PDB entry 2JBG | X-ray diffraction, 2.20 A resolution | chains A and B of the 4 polymer chains in the assembly

[Chain A]
Molecule: Colicin-E7 immunity protein
Organism: Escherichia coli
Notes: EC 3.1.-.-
Reference sequence: Q03708 (IMM7_ECOLI); residues 1-87 here = UniProt positions 1-87
Sequence (87 residues; numbered 1 to 87; the number before each row is that of its first residue):
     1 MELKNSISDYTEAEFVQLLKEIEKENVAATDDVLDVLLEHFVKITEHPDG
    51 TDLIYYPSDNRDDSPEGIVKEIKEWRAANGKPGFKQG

[Chain B]
Molecule: Colicin E7
Organism: Escherichia coli
Notes: EC 3.1.-.-; fragment: nuclease domain, residues 446-576
Reference sequence: Q47112 (CEA7_ECOLI); residues 446-576 here = UniProt positions 446-576
Sequence (131 residues; numbered 446 to 576; the number before each row is that of its first residue):
   446 KRNKPGKATGKGKPVNNKWLNNAGKDLGSPVPDRIANKLRDKEFKSFDDF
   496 RKKFWEEVSKDPELSKQFSRNNNDRMKVGKAPKTRTQDVSGKRTSFELHH
   546 EKPISQNGGVYDMDAISVVTPKRHIDIHRGK
Not modelled in the structure: 446-447, 547-554
Construct notes: engineered mutation Ala560 (Asn in Q47112)
Bound ions: Zn2+: His544, His569, His573 (together with sulfate ion)
From the paper describing this entry:
  - Zn2+ coordination: His544, His569, His573
  - mutagenesis - H545Q, N560A, H573A, H573E: decreased catalytic activity
  - mutagenesis - N560A: unchanged binding to DNA
  - conformationally variable residues (order/disorder transition): His545, Lys547 to Gly554
  - contacts within the chain: His545-Val555 (hydrogen bond)
  - binding site for sulfate ion: His545
  - catalytic residues: His545 (citing earlier work)
  - mutagenesis - H545A, H545E: abolished catalytic activity
  - mutagenesis - H573A (73.3(x0.1) degC), H573E (76.8(+0.2) degC), H573N, H573Q: decreased stability
  - mutagenesis - H573N, H573Q: abolished binding to Zn2+ (proposed by the authors, not directly observed)

[How chain A and chain B interact]
Pairs across the interface - 35 pairs, chain A then chain B:
  Glu23(A) - Asn516(B)
  Glu25(A) - Lys525(B)  hydrogen bond (backbone-side chain)
  Asn26(A) - Asn516(B)  hydrogen bond
  Asn26(A) - Arg520(B)
  Asn26(A) - Lys525(B)  hydrogen bond (backbone-side chain)
  Val27(A) - Asp519(B)
  Val27(A) - Val523(B)
  Ala28(A) - Lys525(B)  hydrogen bond (backbone-side chain)
  Ala29(A) - Lys525(B)
  Thr30(A) - Lys525(B)  hydrogen bond (backbone-side chain)
  Asp31(A) - Arg520(B)  salt bridge
  Asp31(A) - Lys525(B)  salt bridge
  Leu34(A) - Arg520(B)
  Leu34(A) - Lys528(B)
  Asp35(A) - Lys528(B)  salt bridge
  Leu38(A) - Lys528(B)
  Asp49(A) - Thr531(B)  hydrogen bond (backbone-side chain)
  Thr51(A) - Thr531(B)  hydrogen bond
  Asp52(A) - Arg530(B)
  Asp52(A) - Thr531(B)  hydrogen bond (side chain-backbone)
  Ile54(A) - Asn516(B)
  Tyr55(A) - Ser514(B)  hydrogen bond (backbone-side chain)
  Tyr55(A) - Asn516(B)
  Tyr55(A) - Asn517(B)
  Tyr55(A) - Arg520(B)
  Tyr55(A) - Lys528(B)
  Tyr56(A) - Asn517(B)
  Tyr56(A) - Lys528(B)  hydrogen bond (side chain-backbone)
  Tyr56(A) - Thr529(B)
  Tyr56(A) - Arg530(B)
  Tyr56(A) - Phe541(B)
  Pro57(A) - Ser514(B)
  Asp63(A) - Ser514(B)
  Asp63(A) - Arg515(B)  salt bridge
  Ser64(A) - Arg515(B)
Interface residues without a listed pair, chain A (21 interface residues in all): Gly50
Interface residues without a listed pair, chain B (14 interface residues in all): Thr539

[Overview]
21 residues of chain A face 14 of chain B across their interface, with 10 hydrogen bonds and 4 salt bridges.
Polar contacts include Asp31(A)-Arg520(B), Asp31(A)-Lys525(B) and Asp35(A)-Lys528(B). From the paper: the
catalytic residue His545(B); H545Q, N560A and H573A of chain B, among others, reduce catalytic activity; 8
substitutions were tested in all.
Chain A is Colicin-E7 immunity protein and chain B is Colicin E7, both from Escherichia coli; the structure,
crystal structure of the mutant N560A of the nuclease domain of ColE7 in complex with Im7, was determined by
X-ray diffraction, deposited together with 2JAZ and 2JB0.
